PDB entry 7DW5 | X-ray diffraction, 2.83 A resolution | chains A and D of the 6 polymer chains in the assembly

[Chain A]
Molecule: Double homeobox protein 4-like protein 2
Organism: Homo sapiens
UniProtKB: P0CJ85 (DU4L2_HUMAN); residue numbers follow UniProt; this construct covers 1-150
Sequence (150 residues; each row starts with the number of its first residue):
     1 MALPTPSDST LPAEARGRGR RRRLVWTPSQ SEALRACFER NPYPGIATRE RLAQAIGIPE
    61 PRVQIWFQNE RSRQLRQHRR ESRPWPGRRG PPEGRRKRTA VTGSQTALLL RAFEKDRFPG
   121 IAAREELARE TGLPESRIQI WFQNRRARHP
Disordered / not traced: 1-19
Curated features (UniProtKB/Swiss-Prot):
  - DNA-binding region: Gly-19 to His-78 (Homeobox 1), Gly-94 (Homeobox 2)
From the paper describing this entry:
  - self-association interface (contacts with another copy of this molecule); pairs are residue here / residue on that copy: Asn-41/Glu-93 (hydrogen bond), Thr-48/Glu-93 (hydrogen bond), Arg-76
  - binding site for the 21-nt DNA strand: Arg-20, Arg-23, Asn-69
  - binding site for the 21-nt DNA strand: Arg-95, Arg-98, Asn-144, Arg-148
  - contacts within the chain: Glu-70/Arg-73, Arg-73/Gln-74, Arg-145/Arg-148, Arg-148/His-149
  - specificity-determining residues: Arg-73, Arg-148
  - mutagenesis - H78A/E93R: unchanged binding to the 21-nt DNA strand
  - mutagenesis - H78A/E93R: decreased binding to RAG1/2

[Chain D]
Molecule: 21-nt DNA strand
Sequence (21 nucleotides; each row starts with the number of its first residue):
     1 CAGTCTAATC TCATCAAGTC G

[Interface between chain A and chain D]
Residue-residue contacts (11; chain A residue first):
  Arg-95(A) with DA16(D), sugar contact
  Lys-97(A) with DG18(D), phosphate contact
  Arg-98(A) with DA16(D), base contact; DA17(D), hydrogen bond to the base; DG18(D), phosphate contact
  Phe-118(A) with DC10(D), phosphate contact; DT11(D), phosphate contact
  Arg-124(A) with DT9(D), salt bridge to the phosphate
  Gln-143(A) with DT11(D), base contact
  Arg-146(A) with DT11(D), salt bridge to the phosphate
  Arg-148(A) with DT14(D), base contact
Also at the interface, not in a pair above, chain A (10 interface residues in all): Gln-139, Asn-144
Also at the interface, not in a pair above, chain D (9 interface residues in all): DA13, DC15

[Overview]
10 residues of chain A and 9 residues of chain D are in contact; the contacts include 1 hydrogen bond and 2
salt bridges. Polar pairs include Arg-98(A)/DA17(D), Arg-124(A)/DT9(D) and Arg-146(A)/DT11(D). The paper
reports a binding site for the 21-nt DNA strand at Arg-20(A), Arg-23(A) and Asn-69(A) among others; H78A/E93R
of chain A reduce binding to RAG1/2.
Here chain A is Double homeobox protein 4-like protein 2 (Homo sapiens) and chain D is a 21-nt DNA strand.
Entry 7DW5 (Crystal structure of DUX4 HD1-HD2 domain complexed with ERG sites) was determined by X-ray
diffraction.
